PDB entry 3EWC | X-ray diffraction, 2.11 A resolution | chain A

[Chain A]
Molecule: Adenosine deaminase
From: Plasmodium vivax
Notes: EC 3.5.4.4
UniProt: A5KE01 (A5KE01_PLAVI); residues 1-363 here = UniProt positions 1-363
Chain sequence (371 residues; row label = number of the first residue in the row):
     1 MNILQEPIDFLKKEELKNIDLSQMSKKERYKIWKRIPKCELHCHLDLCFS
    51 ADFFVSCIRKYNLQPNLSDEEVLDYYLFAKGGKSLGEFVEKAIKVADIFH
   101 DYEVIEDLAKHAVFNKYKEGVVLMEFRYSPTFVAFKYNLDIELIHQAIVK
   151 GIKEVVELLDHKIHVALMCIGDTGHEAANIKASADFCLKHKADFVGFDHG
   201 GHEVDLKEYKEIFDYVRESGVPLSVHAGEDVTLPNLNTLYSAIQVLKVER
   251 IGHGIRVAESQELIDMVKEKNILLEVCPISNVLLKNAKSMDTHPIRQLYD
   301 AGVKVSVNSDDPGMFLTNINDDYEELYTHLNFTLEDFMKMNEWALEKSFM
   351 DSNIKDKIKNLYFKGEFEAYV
Unresolved in the structure: 1-6, 364-371
Differences from the reference sequence: expression tag (364-371)
Swiss-Prot annotation at these positions:
  - region: Ile-170 to Ala-184 (Gating helix loop)
  - binding site (Zn(2+)): His-42, His-44, His-226, Asp-310
  - binding site (a purine D-ribonucleoside): His-44 to Asp-46, Asp-172, Gly-201, Glu-229, His-253, Asp-310
  - site: Asp-172 (Important for substrate specificity for S-methyl-5'-thioadenosine)
  - mutagenesis: Asp-172 (D172A: Loss of S-methyl-5'-thioadenosine deaminase activity. Slight decrease in adenosine deaminase activity; D172E: Loss of S-methyl-5'-thioadenosine deaminase activity ...)

[In short]
Curated annotation (UniProt) lists 4 Zn2+-binding residues, 8 purine D-ribonucleoside-binding residues and one
mutagenesis site.
Chain A is Adenosine deaminase (Plasmodium vivax); the structure, Crystal Structure of adenosine deaminase
from Plasmodial vivax in complex with MT-coformycin, was determined by X-ray diffraction, deposited together
with 3EWD.
